5L8R - chains A and B of the 16 polymer chains in the assembly; structure by X-ray diffraction, 2.60 A resolution.

[Chain A]
Molecule: Photosystem I P700 chlorophyll a apoprotein A1
Organism: Pisum sativum
Notes: EC 1.97.1.12
UniProtKB: P05310 (PSAA_PEA); numbering as in UniProt (aligned over 1-758)
Sequence (758 residues; numbered 1 to 758; the number before each row is that of its first residue):
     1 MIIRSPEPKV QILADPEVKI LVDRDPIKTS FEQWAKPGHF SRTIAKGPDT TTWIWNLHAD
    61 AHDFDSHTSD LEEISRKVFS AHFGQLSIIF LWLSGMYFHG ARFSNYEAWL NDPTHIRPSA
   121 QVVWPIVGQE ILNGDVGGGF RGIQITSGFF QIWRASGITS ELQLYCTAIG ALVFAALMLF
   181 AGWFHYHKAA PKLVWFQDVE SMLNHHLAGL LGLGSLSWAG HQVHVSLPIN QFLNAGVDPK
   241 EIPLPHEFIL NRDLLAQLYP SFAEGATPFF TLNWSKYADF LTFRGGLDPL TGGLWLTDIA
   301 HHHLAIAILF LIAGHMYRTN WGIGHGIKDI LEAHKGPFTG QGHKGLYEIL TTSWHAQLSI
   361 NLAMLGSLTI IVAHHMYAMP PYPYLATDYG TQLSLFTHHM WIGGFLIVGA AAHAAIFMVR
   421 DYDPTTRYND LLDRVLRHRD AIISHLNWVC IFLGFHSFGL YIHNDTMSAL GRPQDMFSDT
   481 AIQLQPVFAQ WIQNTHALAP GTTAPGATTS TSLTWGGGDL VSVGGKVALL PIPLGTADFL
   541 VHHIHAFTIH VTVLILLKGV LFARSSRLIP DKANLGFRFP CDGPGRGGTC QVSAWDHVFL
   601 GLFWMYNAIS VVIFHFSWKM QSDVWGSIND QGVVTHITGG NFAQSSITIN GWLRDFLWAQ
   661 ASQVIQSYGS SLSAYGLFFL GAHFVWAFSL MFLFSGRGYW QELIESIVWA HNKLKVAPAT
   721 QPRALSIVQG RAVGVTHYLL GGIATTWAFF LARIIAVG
Unresolved in the structure: 1-15
Construct notes: conflict Arg117 (Gly in P05310), Ala176 (Gly in P05310), Val194 (Ala in P05310), Gly220 (Arg in P05310), Ile371 (Val in P05310), His374 (Gln in P05310), Ala378 (Ser in P05310), Gly390 (Ala in P05310), Thr509 (Ala in P05310), Ser522 (Ala in P05310), Gly525 (Asn in P05310), Ala608 (Ser in P05310), Ser627 (Thr in P05310), Gly639 (Ala in P05310)
Ion coordination: Ca2+: Ile20 (shared with 2 residues of chain 3); chlorophyll a Mg (4 sites), coordinated by Gln85, Gln121, Gln129, Thr503; 4Fe-4S cluster Fe: Cys581, Cys590 (shared with Cys559(B), Cys568(B) of chain B)
Residues lining bound ligands:
  - beta-carotene (BCR), molecule 1: Ile88, Leu91, Trp92
  - beta-carotene (BCR), molecule 2: Ile89, Leu93, Gly209, Leu210, Leu213, Gly214, Ser217
  - beta-carotene (BCR), molecule 3: Phe90, Leu93, Tyr97, Thr167, Gly170, Ala171, Phe174, Leu213, Leu216, Ser217
  - beta-carotene (BCR), molecule 4: Leu216, Ala266, Phe269, Leu304, Ile308, Leu311, His315, Ile323
  - beta-carotene (BCR), molecule 5: Phe269, Trp274, Ile308
  - beta-carotene (BCR), molecule 6: Leu346, Leu350, Ala356, Ser359, Ile360, Ala414, Phe417
  - beta-carotene (BCR), molecule 7: Ser359, Ala363, Met364, Ser367, Ile407, Ala410, Ala411, Ala414, Val553, Leu556, Leu557, Val560
  - beta-carotene (BCR), molecule 8: Asn447, Ile451, Phe455
  - beta-carotene (BCR), molecule 9: Phe678, Gly681, Ala682, Phe684, Val685, Leu740, Ile743, Ala744, Trp747
  - beta-carotene (BCR), molecule 10: Trp700, Leu703, Ile704, Ile707
  - chlorophyll a isomer (CL0): Phe458, Tyr461, Ile544, Phe547, Thr548, Tyr606, Asn607, Ser610, Val611, Phe614, Ile649, Trp652, Leu653, Leu657, Ala661, Ile665, Phe679, His683, Trp686, Tyr738, Thr745, Thr746, Phe749
  - chlorophyll a (CLA), molecule 1: Val18, Lys19, Ile20, Trp195, Asp198, Ser201, His205, Thr319, Asn320, Trp321
  - chlorophyll a (CLA), molecule 2: Ile20, Val22, Phe79, Phe83, Leu177, Met178, Phe180, Ala181, Phe184, His185, Ala189, Pro191, Trp195
  - chlorophyll a (CLA), molecule 3: Ile27, Lys28, Thr29, Ser30, Phe31, Gln33, Trp34, His39, Lys77, Ser80, Gly84, Ile88, Leu179, Gly182, Trp183, Tyr186, His187
  - chlorophyll a (CLA), molecule 4: Trp34, His39, Phe40, Leu57, His58, Ala61, His62, Phe64, His67, Lys77, Ala81, Gly84, Gln85, Ile88
  - chlorophyll a (CLA), molecule 5: Pro37, Gly38, Trp53, Ile54, Trp55, Leu57, His58
  - chlorophyll a (CLA), molecule 6: Thr51, Ile54, Trp55, Ile704, Ile707, Val708, His711, Val716, Pro718, Pro722, Arg723, Leu725
  - chlorophyll a (CLA), molecule 7: Trp55, Phe684, Val685, Phe688, Phe692, Leu725, Gln729, Ala732, Val733, Thr736, His737, Leu740
  - chlorophyll a (CLA), molecule 8: His58, Ala59, Asp60, Ala61, His62, Asp63, His355, Leu358, Leu362, Phe405, Leu406, Val408, Gly409, Ala412, His413, Ile416, Arg420, Phe577, Arg578, Trp595, Val598, Leu602, Thr736, Leu740
  - chlorophyll a (CLA), molecule 9: His62, Phe64, Val78, Ala81, His82, Gln85, Leu86, Ile89, Phe90, Leu93, Phe174, Trp354, His355, Gln357, Leu358, Asn361, Leu362, Leu365
  - chlorophyll a (CLA), molecule 10: His62, Gln85, Ile88, Ile89, Trp92, Leu365, Ile402, Phe405, Leu406
  - chlorophyll a (CLA), molecule 11: Leu71, Ser75, His82, Leu193, Phe196, Gln197, Val199, Met202, Leu203, His206, Leu207, Leu210, Ile327, Leu331, Tyr347, Leu350, Thr351, Thr352, Ser353, Trp354, Gln357, Ile360, Asn361, Met364, Leu365
  - chlorophyll a (CLA), molecule 12: Phe79, His82, Phe83, Leu86, Phe90, Met178, Trp195, Phe196, Asp198, Ser201, Met202, His205, His206, Gly209, Leu210
  - chlorophyll a (CLA), molecule 13: Ser87, Ile88, Leu91, Gln121, Val122, Val123, Trp124, Ile126, Val127, Gln129, Leu132, Ile143, Leu179, Ala674, Leu677
  - chlorophyll a (CLA), molecule 14: Leu91, Trp92, Ser94, Gly95, Met96, Phe98, His99, Phe103, Gln121, Val122, Trp124, Leu172
  - chlorophyll a (CLA), molecule 15: Trp92, Met96, His99, Ala120, Gln121, Ile143, Gln144, Ile145, Thr146, Ser147, Phe149, Ala674, Tyr675, Phe678, Trp747
  - chlorophyll a (CLA), molecule 16: Trp92, Met96, Thr146, Ser147, Phe149, Ser394, Leu395, Thr397, His398, Trp401, Ile402, Phe405, Phe678, Ile743, Thr746, Trp747
  - chlorophyll a (CLA), molecule 17: Trp92, Leu93, Ser147, Gly148, Phe149, Ile152, Leu211, Leu365, Leu368, Thr369, Val372, Met376, Tyr382, Leu395, His398, His399, Ile402, Leu406
  - chlorophyll a (CLA), molecule 18: Ala155, Leu210, Leu211, Gly214, Ser215, Trp218, Gln222, Leu294, Ile299, His302, His303, Ile306, Phe310, Leu368, Ile371, Val372, His375, Met376, Pro381, Tyr382
  - chlorophyll a (CLA), molecule 19: Ser156, Gly157, Ile158, Thr159, Gln163, Cys166, Thr167, Ile169, Gly170, Val173, Phe174, Gly214, Ser217, Trp218, Gly220, His221, His224, Val225, Ile229, Pro245, His246, Ile249
  - chlorophyll a (CLA), molecule 20: Leu162, Gln163, Cys166, Leu244, Pro245, His246, Leu250
  - chlorophyll a (CLA), molecule 21: Leu203, Leu207, Leu211, Leu309, Phe310, Ala313, Met316, Tyr317, Ile327, Ile330, Leu331, Met364, Leu432, Leu557, Val560, Leu561
  - chlorophyll a (CLA), molecule 22: Asn204, His205, Ala208, Gly209, Leu213, Leu311, His315, Tyr317, Thr319, Trp321, Ile323
  - chlorophyll a (CLA), molecule 23: Leu216, Ser217, Ala219, Gly220, Val223, His224, Ile249, Arg252, Phe262, Gly265, Ala266, Tyr277, Phe280, Leu281, Leu304
  - chlorophyll a (CLA), molecule 24: Phe269, Trp274, Ser275, Tyr277, Ala278, Leu281, Thr282, Phe283, His301, Leu304, Ala305, Ile308, Leu309, Ile312, Gly506
  - chlorophyll a (CLA), molecule 25: Phe269, Phe270, Leu272, Trp274
  - chlorophyll a (CLA), molecule 26: Thr282, Phe283, Gly285, Leu294, Asp298, Ile299, His301, His302, Ala305, Ile306, Leu309, His375, Met376, Met379, Thr511
  - chlorophyll a (CLA), molecule 27: Phe283, Thr502, Thr503, Ala504, Pro505, Gly506, Ala507
  - chlorophyll a (CLA), molecule 28: Leu309, Met364, Leu368, Ile371, His374, His375, Tyr377, Ala378, Met379, Thr511, Ser512, Thr514, Trp515
  - chlorophyll a (CLA), molecule 29: Ile312, Ala313, His315, Met316, Arg318, Gly322, Ile323, Gly324, His325
  - chlorophyll a (CLA), molecule 30: Met316, His325, Asp329, Ile330, Ala333, His334
  - chlorophyll a (CLA), molecule 31: Ile330, Leu331, His334, Thr339, His343, Leu346, Leu350, Asn429, Leu431, Leu432, Val435
  - chlorophyll a (CLA), molecule 32: Ala333, His334, Lys335, Gly336, Pro337, Phe338
  - chlorophyll a (CLA), molecule 33: Phe338, Thr339, Leu431, Arg434, Val435, Arg437, His438, Ile442, His445
  - chlorophyll a (CLA), molecule 34: Ile370, Ile371, His374, Met400, Ile407, Ile549, Thr552, Val553, Leu556, Met605, Ala608, Ile609, Val612
  - chlorophyll a (CLA), molecule 35: His374, Tyr377, Phe396, Phe488, Ala489, Ile492, Gln493, Trp515, Ile532, Leu534, His542, His545, Ile549, Val612, His615, Phe616, Lys619
  - chlorophyll a (CLA), molecule 36: Ala441, His445, Trp448
  - chlorophyll a (CLA), molecule 37: Ile442, His445, Leu446, Trp448, Val449, Ala546, Ile549, His550, Val553, Leu557
  - chlorophyll a (CLA), molecule 38: Ser444, His445, Asn447, Trp448, Ile451
  - chlorophyll a (CLA), molecule 39: Asn447, Cys450, Ile451, Gly454, Phe455, Phe458, Gly459, Ile462, Phe547, Val551, Leu554, Ile555, Leu600, Phe603, Trp604
  - chlorophyll a (CLA), molecule 40: Trp448, Ile451, Phe452, Phe455, His456
  - chlorophyll a (CLA), molecule 41: Trp448, Phe452, Leu453, Gln485, Pro486, Val487, Phe488, Ala489, Phe539, His542, His543, Ala546, His550
  - chlorophyll a (CLA), molecule 42: Phe455, His456, Gly459, Leu460, Ile462, His463, Thr466, Met467, Arg472, Asp475, Phe477
  - chlorophyll a (CLA), molecule 43: Phe458, Ile462, Asp465, Phe547, Phe603, Trp604, Tyr606, Asn607, Ile649, Leu653, Trp686, Tyr738
  - chlorophyll a (CLA), molecule 44: Thr466, Ala469, Leu470
  - chlorophyll a (CLA), molecule 45: Trp491, Ile492, Thr495, His496, Ala499, Thr503, Ala504, Ala507, Thr511, Trp515
  - chlorophyll a (CLA), molecule 46: Leu653, Leu657, Trp658
  - chlorophyll a (CLA), molecule 47: Tyr668, Leu677, Phe678, Leu680, Gly681, His683, Phe684, Trp686, Ala687, Leu690
  - chlorophyll a (CLA), molecule 48: Phe684, Ala687, Phe688, Leu690, Met691, Phe694, Ser695, Tyr699, Trp700, Leu703
  - chlorophyll a (CLA), molecule 49: Ile707, Ala710, His711, Leu714, Val716
  - chlorophyll a (CLA), molecule 50: Trp709, Ala710, Lys713, Leu714
  - lutein (LUT; (3r,3'r,6s)-4,5-didehydro-5,6-dihydro-beta,beta-carotene-3,3'-diol): Trp124, Pro125, Ile126
  - phylloquinone (PQN): Met691, Phe692, Ser695, Gly696, Arg697, Trp700, Arg723, Ala724, Leu725, Ser726, Gly730
  - 4Fe-4S cluster (SF4): Pro580, Cys581, Gly583, Pro584, Thr589, Cys590, Ile727, Arg731

[Chain B]
Molecule: Photosystem I P700 chlorophyll a apoprotein A2
Organism: Pisum sativum
Notes: EC 1.97.1.12
UniProtKB: A0A0F6NGI2 (A0A0F6NGI2_PEA); numbering as in UniProt (aligned over 1-734)
Sequence (734 residues; each row starts with the number of its first residue):
     1 MALRFPRFSQ GLAQDPTTRR IWFGIATAHD FESHDDITEG RLYQNIFASH FGQLAIIFLW
    61 TSGNLFHVAW QGNFEAWVQD PLHVRPIAHA IWDPHFGQPA VEAFTRGGAL GPVNIAYSGV
   121 YQWWYTIGLR TNEDLYTGAI FLLFLSFISL LAGWLHLQPK WKPSVSWFKN AESRLNHHLS
   181 GLFGVSSLAW AGHLVHVAIP GSRGEYVRWN NFLSVLPHPQ GLGPLFTGQW NLYAQNPDSS
   241 NHLFSTSQGA GTAILTLLGG FHPQTQSLWL TDMAHHHLAI AILFLIGGHM YRTNFGIGHS
   301 IKYILEAHIP PGGRLGRGHK GLYDTINNSI HFQLGLALAS LGVITSLVAQ HMYSLPAYAF
   361 IAQDFTTQAA LYTHHQYIAG FIMTGAFAHG AIFFIRDYNP EQNADNVLAR MLEHKEAIIS
   421 HLSWASLFLG FHTLGLYVHN DVMLAFGTPE KQILIEPIFA QWIQSAHGKT SYGFDVLLSS
   481 TNSPALNAGR SIWLPGWLNA INENSNSLFL TIGPGDFLVH HAIALGLHTT TLILVKGALD
   541 ARGSKLMPDK KDFGYSFPCD GPGRGGTCDI SAWDAFYLAV FWMLNTIGWV TFYWHWKHIT
   601 LWQGNVSQFN ESSTYLMGWL RDYLWLNSSQ LINGYNPFGM NSLSVWAWMF LFGHLVWATG
   661 FMFLISWRGY WQELIETLAW AHERTPLANL IRWRDKPVAL SIVQARLVGL VHFSVGYIFT
   721 YAAFLIASTS GKFG
Unresolved in the structure: 1
Ion coordination: chlorophyll a Mg site 1 near Gln53 (its only coordinating residue here); chlorophyll a Mg site 2 near Asp93 (its only coordinating residue here); Ca2+: Ile501, Glu503, Asn506, Leu508; 4Fe-4S cluster Fe: Cys559, Cys568 (shared with Cys581(A), Cys590(A) of chain A)
Residues lining bound ligands:
  - beta-carotene (BCR), molecule 1: Leu54, Ile57, Phe58, Trp60, Gly181, Leu182, Val185, Ser186, Leu188
  - beta-carotene (BCR), molecule 2: Leu65, Trp123, Trp124, Ile127, Leu129, Gly138, Phe141, Leu142, Leu145, Trp209
  - beta-carotene (BCR), molecule 3: Leu188, Leu222, Leu225, Phe226, Leu278, Leu285, Ile286, His289
  - beta-carotene (BCR), molecule 4: Phe332, Gly335, Leu336, Ala339, Val343, Met383, Ala386, Phe387, Gly390, Phe393, Phe394, Ala538
  - beta-carotene (BCR), molecule 5: Phe387, Leu408, Met411, Val535, Leu539
  - beta-carotene (BCR), molecule 6: Leu434, Gly435, Val438
  - beta-carotene (BCR), molecule 7: Val645, Trp648, Met649, Phe652, Trp671, Ile675, Leu678, Phe719
  - beta-carotene (BCR), molecule 8: Thr685, Pro686, Leu687, Ala688
  - chlorophyll a isomer (CL0): Leu620, Leu624, Trp625, Trp657
  - chlorophyll a (CLA), molecule 1: Phe5, Phe8, Gly24, Ile25, Ala28, His29, Phe31, His34, Ser49, Gly52, Gln53, Ile56
  - chlorophyll a (CLA), molecule 2: Thr18, Ile21, Trp22, Ile675, Leu678, Ala679, His682, Ile691, Arg692, Trp693, Arg694, Pro697, Val698
  - chlorophyll a (CLA), molecule 3: Trp22, Phe652, Leu655, Val656, Thr659, Met662, Phe663, Leu700, Val708, Val711, His712, Val715
  - chlorophyll a (CLA), molecule 4: Ile25, Ala26, Thr27, Ala28, His29, Asp30, His331, Leu334, Leu338, Phe381, Ile382, Thr384, Gly385, Ala388, His389, Ile392, Arg396, Tyr555, Trp573, Phe576, Phe652, Val711, Val715, Phe719
  - chlorophyll a (CLA), molecule 5: His29, Phe31, Tyr43, Ile46, Ser49, His50, Gln53, Leu54, Ile57, Phe168, Arg174, His178, Leu182, Phe183, Ile330, His331, Gln333, Leu334, Ala337, Leu338, Leu341
  - chlorophyll a (CLA), molecule 6: His29, Gln53, Ile56, Ile57, Trp60, Leu341, Ile378, Phe381, Ile382
  - chlorophyll a (CLA), molecule 7: Phe47, Phe51, Ile148, Leu151, Ala152, Leu155, His156, Lys160, Trp161, Pro163, Trp167
  - chlorophyll a (CLA), molecule 8: Phe47, His50, Phe51, Leu54, Trp123, Trp167, Phe168, Asn170, Ser173, Arg174, His177, His178, Gly181, Leu182, Phe183, Ile344, Tyr358
  - chlorophyll a (CLA), molecule 9: Phe51, Leu54, Phe58, Ile127, Gly128, Leu129, Asp134, Thr137, Gly138, Phe141, Leu145, Ile148, Ser149, Ser186, Ala189, Trp190, His193, His196, Val197, Val207, Arg208, Trp209, Phe212
  - chlorophyll a (CLA), molecule 10: Ile56, Leu59, Trp60, Ser62, Gly63, Phe66, His67, Trp70, Gln71, His89, Ala90, Trp92, Leu143
  - chlorophyll a (CLA), molecule 11: Ile56, Trp60, Asn64, His67, Ala88, His89, Asn114, Ile115, Ala116, Tyr117, Ser118, Val120, Val645, Trp646, Met649, Phe719
  - chlorophyll a (CLA), molecule 12: Ile57, Trp60, Thr61, Ser118, Gly119, Val120, Trp123, Val185, Ser186, Ala189, Leu341, Ile344, Thr345, Val348, Met352, Tyr358, Ile361, Leu371, His374, His375, Ile378, Ile382
  - chlorophyll a (CLA), molecule 13: Trp60, Asn64, Tyr117, Ser118, Ala370, Leu371, Thr373, His374, Tyr377, Ile378, Phe381, Met649, Ile718, Phe719, Tyr721, Ala722, Leu725, Ile726
  - chlorophyll a (CLA), molecule 14: His89, Ala90, Ile91, Trp92, Asp93, Pro94, His95, Phe96, Phe104, Asn114, Ser644, Val645, Trp648
  - chlorophyll a (CLA), molecule 15: Trp123, Thr126, Ile127, Leu182, Phe183, Ser186, Ser187, Trp190, Leu194, Leu268, Met273, His276, His277, Ile280, Phe284, Ile344, Leu347, Val348, His351, Met352, Ala357, Tyr358
  - chlorophyll a (CLA), molecule 16: Trp167, Asn170, Ser173, His177, Thr293, Asn294, Phe295
  - chlorophyll a (CLA), molecule 17: Ala171, Arg174, Leu175, His178, Leu179, Phe183, Ile280, Leu283, Phe284, Ile301, Leu305, Tyr323, Ile326, Asn327, Leu336, Ala337, Ser340, Leu341, Ile344
  - chlorophyll a (CLA), molecule 18: Leu175, Leu179, Phe183, Leu283, Phe284, Gly287, Met290, Tyr291, Ile301, Ile304, Leu305
  - chlorophyll a (CLA), molecule 19: Asn176, His177, Ser180, Gly181, Val185, Leu285, His289, Tyr291, Thr293, Phe295, Ile297
  - chlorophyll a (CLA), molecule 20: Leu188, Ala189, Ala191, Gly192, Val195, His196, Phe212, Leu213, Val215, Leu216, Pro217, His218, Gly221, Leu222, Phe226, Ile254, Leu255, Leu278
  - chlorophyll a (CLA), molecule 21: Leu225, Trp230, Asn231, Tyr233, Ala234, Leu255, Leu257, His275, Leu278, Ala279, Ile282, Leu283, Ile492
  - chlorophyll a (CLA), molecule 22: Thr256, Leu257, Gly259, Leu268, Asp272, Met273, His275, His276, Ala279, Ile280, Leu283, His351, Leu355, Trp493, Trp497
  - chlorophyll a (CLA), molecule 23: Ile286, Met290, His299, Tyr303, Ile304, Ala307, His308
  - chlorophyll a (CLA), molecule 24: Ile286, Gly287, His289, Met290, Ile297, Gly298, His299
  - chlorophyll a (CLA), molecule 25: Ile304, Leu305, His308, Leu315, His319, Leu322, Ile326, Phe332, Val407, Leu408, Met411
  - chlorophyll a (CLA), molecule 26: Ala307, His308, Ile309, Pro310, Pro311, Arg314, Leu315
  - chlorophyll a (CLA), molecule 27: Arg314, Leu315, Val407, Arg410, Met411, His414, Ala417, Ile418, His421
  - chlorophyll a (CLA), molecule 28: Leu336, Ala339, Ser340, Val343, Ile344, Leu347, Gln350, His351, Tyr353, Ser354, Leu355, Leu508, Phe509
  - chlorophyll a (CLA), molecule 29: Val343, Ser346, Leu347, Gln350, Gln376, Gly380, Met383, Phe387, Leu527, Thr530, Thr531, Leu534, Met583, Thr586, Ile587
  - chlorophyll a (CLA), molecule 30: Gln350, Tyr353, Tyr372, Gln376, Phe459, Ala460, Ile463, Gln464, Phe509, Leu510, Ile512, His520, Ile523, Leu527, Val590, Tyr593, Trp594, Lys597
  - chlorophyll a (CLA), molecule 31: Tyr377, Thr433, Leu434, Tyr437, Val519, Ala522, Leu525, Asn585, Trp589, Phe592, Leu616, Trp619, Leu620, Leu624, Ser628, Ile632, Phe650, His654, Trp657, Phe713, Tyr717, Thr720, Tyr721, Phe724
  - chlorophyll a (CLA), molecule 32: Ala417, His421, Trp424
  - chlorophyll a (CLA), molecule 33: Ile418, His421, Leu422, Trp424, Ala425, Ala524, Leu527, His528, Thr531
  - chlorophyll a (CLA), molecule 34: Ser420, His421, Ser423, Trp424, Leu427, Phe431
  - chlorophyll a (CLA), molecule 35: Ser423, Ser426, Leu427, Gly430, Phe431, Leu434, Leu525, Thr529, Leu532, Ile533, Leu578, Phe581, Trp582
  - chlorophyll a (CLA), molecule 36: Trp424, Phe428, Leu429, Ile455, Glu456, Pro457, Ile458, Phe459, Ala460, Phe517, His520, His521, Ala524, His528
  - chlorophyll a (CLA), molecule 37: Trp424, Leu427, Phe428, Phe431, His432
  - chlorophyll a (CLA), molecule 38: Phe431, His432, Gly435, Leu436, Val438, His439, Val442, Met443, Phe446, Lys451, Ile453
  - chlorophyll a (CLA), molecule 39: Leu434, Val438, Asp441, Leu525, Phe581, Trp582, Asn585, Trp589, Leu616, Leu620, Trp657, Phe713, Tyr717
  - chlorophyll a (CLA), molecule 40: Ile458, Phe459, Trp462, Phe474
  - chlorophyll a (CLA), molecule 41: Trp462, Ile463, Ala466, His467, Leu477, Leu478, Ala485, Trp493, Leu494, Trp497, Phe509
  - chlorophyll a (CLA), molecule 42: Leu477, Ser483, Pro484, Ala485, Ala488, Gly489, Trp493
  - chlorophyll a (CLA), molecule 43: Trp648, Leu651, Phe652, His654, Leu655, Trp657, Ala658, Phe661
  - chlorophyll a (CLA), molecule 44: Leu655, Ala658, Thr659, Phe661, Met662, Ile665, Ser666, Tyr670, Trp671, Leu674
  - chlorophyll a (CLA), molecule 45: Leu678, Ala681, His682, Thr685, Ala688, Ile691
  - chlorophyll a (CLA), molecule 46: Trp680, Ala681, Arg684, Thr685, Pro686
  - chlorophyll a (CLA), molecule 47: Thr685, Pro686, Leu687, Ala688, Leu690, Ile691
  - phylloquinone (PQN): Trp22, Ile25, Met662, Phe663, Ser666, Trp667, Arg668, Trp671, Ile675, Val698, Ala699, Leu700, Ser701, Ala705
  - 4Fe-4S cluster (SF4): Pro558, Cys559, Gly561, Pro562, Cys568, Trp667, Ile702, Arg706

[How chain A and chain B interact]
Contacting residue pairs - 143 pairs, chain A then chain B:
  Val127(A) with Lys451(B)
  Gly128(A) with Phe446(B)
  Gln129(A) with Phe446(B)
  Ile131(A) with Ala445(B); Phe446(B), hydrophobic
  Asp440(A) with Thr677(B)
  Ala441(A) with Trp680(B), hydrophobic
  Ile443(A) with Leu674(B), hydrophobic
  Ser444(A) with Thr677(B); Trp680(B); Ala681(B)
  Asn447(A) with Leu674(B); Leu678(B)
  Asp465(A) with Tyr635(B), hydrogen bond
  Thr466(A) with Trp648(B), hydrogen bond
  Ser468(A) with Tyr635(B); Asn636(B)
  Ala469(A) with Tyr635(B), hydrophobic; Met640(B); Ser644(B), hydrogen bond (backbone-side chain)
  Leu470(A) with His95(B); Phe96(B), hydrophobic; Gly97(B), hydrogen bond (backbone-backbone); Ala100(B)
  Gly471(A) with Gly97(B); Pro99(B)
  Arg472(A) with His95(B), hydrogen bond (side chain-backbone); Gly97(B)
  Ile555(A) with Tyr670(B)
  Lys558(A) with Tyr670(B), hydrogen bond (side chain-backbone); Glu673(B), salt bridge; Leu674(B)
  Phe562(A) with Thr677(B)
  Ser566(A) with Glu673(B), hydrogen bond
  Arg567(A) with Glu676(B); Trp680(B)
  Leu568(A) with Gln672(B); Glu676(B), hydrogen bond (backbone-side chain)
  Lys572(A) with Glu673(B), salt bridge
  Cys581(A) with Pro562(B), hydrophobic
  Gly583(A) with Pro562(B)
  Pro584(A) with Cys559(B), hydrophobic; Gly561(B)
  Arg586(A) with Arg668(B), hydrogen bond (backbone-side chain)
  Gly587(A) with Arg668(B), hydrogen bond (backbone-side chain)
  Gly588(A) with Arg668(B), hydrogen bond (backbone-side chain); Gly669(B); Ile702(B)
  Thr589(A) with Gly669(B)
  Cys590(A) with Trp667(B), hydrophobic; Arg668(B); Gly669(B), hydrogen bond (backbone-backbone); Tyr670(B); Ile702(B), hydrophobic
  Gln591(A) with Ile665(B), hydrogen bond (side chain-backbone); Ser666(B); Trp667(B), hydrogen bond (side chain-backbone); Tyr670(B)
  Val592(A) with Gly669(B)
  His597(A) with Tyr670(B)
  Leu600(A) with Ser666(B); Tyr670(B), hydrophobic
  Phe603(A) with Ile665(B), hydrophobic
  Gln644(A) with Pro637(B)
  Ser645(A) with Pro637(B)
  Asn650(A) with Ile632(B), hydrogen bond (side chain-backbone); Tyr635(B), hydrogen bond (side chain-backbone); Leu651(B)
  Leu653(A) with Ile632(B), hydrophobic; Phe650(B), hydrophobic; Leu651(B), hydrophobic
  Arg654(A) with Ile632(B), hydrogen bond (side chain-backbone); Asn633(B); Tyr635(B), hydrogen bond (side chain-backbone); Asn636(B); Pro637(B)
  Trp658(A) with Trp625(B), hydrogen bond (side chain-backbone); Ile632(B), hydrophobic
  Ile665(A) with Met617(B), hydrophobic; Arg621(B), hydrogen bond (backbone-side chain); Trp625(B), hydrophobic
  Tyr668(A) with Asp441(B), hydrogen bond; Leu444(B); Ala445(B), hydrophobic; Tyr615(B), hydrophobic; Met617(B), hydrophobic
  Gly669(A) with Leu444(B), hydrogen bond (backbone-backbone); Ala445(B), hydrogen bond (backbone-backbone)
  Ser673(A) with Ala445(B), hydrogen bond (side chain-backbone)
  Gly676(A) with Met617(B)
  Leu677(A) with Asp441(B); Ala445(B), hydrophobic
  Phe679(A) with Leu620(B), hydrophobic
  Leu680(A) with Asp441(B); Met617(B); Leu620(B), hydrophobic
  Phe684(A) with Leu434(B), hydrophobic
  Trp686(A) with Trp657(B), hydrophobic; Phe661(B), hydrophobic
  Leu690(A) with Phe661(B), hydrophobic
  Leu693(A) with Leu664(B)
  Phe694(A) with Tyr577(B), hydrogen bond (backbone-side chain); Phe581(B), hydrophobic; Phe661(B), hydrophobic; Leu664(B), hydrophobic; Ile665(B), hydrophobic; Phe713(B), hydrophobic
  Ser695(A) with Asp569(B); Leu578(B); Trp667(B)
  Gly696(A) with Cys568(B); Asp569(B), hydrogen bond (backbone-side chain)
  Arg697(A) with Gly565(B), hydrogen bond (side chain-backbone); Gly566(B), hydrogen bond (side chain-backbone); Cys568(B)
  Gly698(A) with Cys568(B), hydrogen bond (backbone-backbone)
  Tyr699(A) with Ile533(B); Lys536(B); Cys568(B); Asp569(B), hydrogen bond (backbone-backbone); Leu578(B), hydrophobic
  Gln701(A) with Leu546(B)
  Glu702(A) with Lys536(B), salt bridge; Asp540(B); Ser544(B), hydrogen bond; Lys550(B), salt bridge; Ile570(B)
  Leu703(A) with Ile419(B), hydrophobic; Leu532(B), hydrophobic; Lys536(B)
  Glu705(A) with Ser544(B); Lys545(B), hydrogen bond (side chain-backbone); Leu546(B), hydrogen bond (side chain-backbone)
  Ser706(A) with Glu416(B); Ile419(B); Ser420(B)
  Ile707(A) with Ser423(B)
  Trp709(A) with Glu416(B); Ala417(B), hydrophobic
  Ala710(A) with Ser420(B)
  Ile727(A) with Gly566(B); Cys568(B), hydrophobic
  Arg731(A) with Trp667(B)
Interface residues without a listed pair, chain A (81 interface residues in all): Leu132, Phe458, Leu554, Pro580, Phe599, Thr648, Ile649, Ser662, Val664, Gln666, Ser670
Interface residues without a listed pair, chain B (82 interface residues in all): Asp93, Lys415, Val442, Gly447, Pro558, Arg564, Thr567, Leu616, Ser628, Ser629, Ala647, Leu655, Ser701

[Summary]
The interface between chain A and chain B involves 81 residues on one side and 82 on the other, with 33
hydrogen bonds and 4 salt bridges. Polar pairs include Lys558(A)-Glu673(B), Lys572(A)-Glu673(B) and
Glu702(A)-Lys536(B).
Chain A is Photosystem I P700 chlorophyll a apoprotein A1 and chain B is Photosystem I P700 chlorophyll a
apoprotein A2, both from Pisum sativum; the structure, The structure of plant photosystem I super-complex at
2.6 angstrom resolution, was determined by X-ray diffraction.
